Entry 9F0K (electron microscopy, 3.00 A resolution); this record covers chains B and C of the 3 polymer chains in the assembly.

== Chain B ==
Protein: Capsid protein VP0
Organism: Human poliovirus 1 Mahoney
UniProt: P03300 (POLG_POL1M); residue numbers follow UniProt; this construct covers 2-341
Sequence (341 residues; each row starts with the number of its first residue):
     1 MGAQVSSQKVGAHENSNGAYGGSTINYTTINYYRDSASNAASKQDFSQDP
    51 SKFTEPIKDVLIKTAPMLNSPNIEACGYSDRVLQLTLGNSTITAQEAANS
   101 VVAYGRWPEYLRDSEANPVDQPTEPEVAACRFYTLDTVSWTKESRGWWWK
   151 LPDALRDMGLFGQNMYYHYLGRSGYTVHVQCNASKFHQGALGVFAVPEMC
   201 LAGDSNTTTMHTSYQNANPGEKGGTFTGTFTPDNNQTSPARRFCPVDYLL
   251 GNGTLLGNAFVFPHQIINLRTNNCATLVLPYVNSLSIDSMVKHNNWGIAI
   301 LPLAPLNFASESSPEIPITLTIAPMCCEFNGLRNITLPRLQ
Unresolved in the structure: 1-31, 42-50, 70-90, 114-124, 206-211, 230-241, 336-341
Sequence notes: initiating methionine (1); engineered mutation Gly18 (Arg in P03300), Ala94 (Thr in P03300), Glu126 (Asp in P03300)
UniProt features mapped onto this chain:
  - site (Cleavage): Asn69, Ser70, Gln341
  - lipidation: Gly2 (N-myristoyl glycine)
  - mutagenesis: Gly2 (G2A: 100% loss of myristoylation. Impaired viral assembly), Ala3 (A3D: 50% loss of myristoylation. Severe reduction in specific infectivity; A3G/L/V: No effect on myristoylation and virus growth; A3H: No effect on myristoylation ...), His264 (H264G/T: Complete loss of VP0 cleavage)

== Chain C ==
Protein: Capsid protein VP3
Organism: Human poliovirus 1 Mahoney
UniProt: P03300 (POLG_POL1M); residues 1-238 here correspond to UniProt positions 342-579 (UniProt number = residue number + 341)
Sequence (238 residues; each row starts with the number of its first residue):
     1 GLPVMNTPGSNQYLTADNFQSPCALPEFDVTPPIDIPGEVKNMMELAEID
    51 TMIPFDLSATKKNTMEMYRVRLSDKPHTDDPILCLSLSPASDPRLSHTML
   101 GEILNYYTHWAGSLKFTFMFCGSMMATGKLLVSYAPPGADPPKKRKEAML
   151 GTHVIWDIGLQSSCTMVVPWISNTTYRLTIDDSFTEGGYISVFYQTRIVV
   201 PLSTPREMDILGFVSACNDFSVRLLRDTTHIEQKALAQ
Unresolved in the structure: 234-238
Sequence notes: engineered mutation Met119 (Leu460 in P03300); conflict Ser123 (Phe464 in P03300), Leu178 (Gln519 in P03300)
UniProt features mapped onto this chain:
  - site: Gln238 (Cleavage)

== Chain B / chain C interface ==
Contacting residue pairs (64):
  Tyr32(B) - Gln20(C)
  Tyr33(B) - Gln20(C)
  Asp35(B) - Cys23(C)
  Asp35(B) - Pro26(C)
  Ala37(B) - Cys23(C)  hydrophobic
  Ser38(B) - Gln20(C)
  Ser38(B) - Ser21(C)  hydrogen bond (side chain-backbone)
  Asn39(B) - Gln20(C)
  Ala40(B) - Asn18(C)  hydrogen bond (backbone-side chain)
  Ala40(B) - Gln20(C)
  Ala41(B) - Asn18(C)
  Phe53(B) - Glu39(C)
  Phe53(B) - Glu45(C)
  Thr54(B) - Glu48(C)
  Arg106(B) - Asp35(C)  salt bridge
  Arg106(B) - Pro37(C)
  Lys185(B) - Ser123(C)
  Lys185(B) - Met124(C)
  Lys185(B) - Met125(C)
  Phe186(B) - Thr204(C)
  Gln188(B) - Gly122(C)
  Gln188(B) - Ser123(C)
  Gln188(B) - Pro205(C)
  Gln188(B) - Glu207(C)
  Ala190(B) - Cys121(C)  hydrophobic
  Asp247(B) - Met65(C)
  Tyr248(B) - Asn63(C)
  Leu256(B) - Met65(C)  hydrophobic
  Gly257(B) - Thr51(C)
  Gly257(B) - Met52(C)
  Gly257(B) - Tyr68(C)  hydrogen bond (backbone-side chain)
  Asn258(B) - Thr51(C)
  Asn258(B) - His97(C)
  Asn258(B) - Thr98(C)
  Asn258(B) - Met99(C)  hydrogen bond (side chain-backbone)
  Asn258(B) - Glu102(C)
  Phe260(B) - Ile49(C)
  Phe260(B) - Asp50(C)
  Phe260(B) - Met52(C)  hydrophobic
  Phe260(B) - Phe213(C)  hydrophobic
  Val261(B) - Met99(C)  hydrophobic
  Asn268(B) - Phe120(C)  hydrogen bond (side chain-backbone)
  Arg270(B) - Phe120(C)
  Arg270(B) - Gly122(C)
  Arg270(B) - Ser123(C)  hydrogen bond (side chain-backbone)
  Arg270(B) - Met124(C)
  Arg270(B) - Gly159(C)
  Arg270(B) - Ser162(C)  hydrogen bond
  Thr271(B) - Ser162(C)  hydrogen bond
  Tyr281(B) - Pro37(C)
  Val282(B) - Pro37(C)  hydrophobic
  Asn283(B) - Ile34(C)
  Ser284(B) - Ile34(C)
  Leu285(B) - Ile34(C)
  Ser286(B) - Ile34(C)
  Pro302(B) - Met65(C)
  Pro302(B) - Arg69(C)
  Leu303(B) - Arg69(C)  hydrogen bond (backbone-side chain)
  Ala304(B) - Cys121(C)  hydrophobic
  Pro305(B) - Arg69(C)
  Pro305(B) - Asp209(C)
  Asn307(B) - Pro205(C)
  Phe308(B) - Pro205(C)
  Ser310(B) - Ser203(C)
Also at the interface, not in a pair above, chain B (45 interface residues in all): Tyr104, Gly189, Thr229, Leu255, Ile266, Leu269, Ala309
Also at the interface, not in a pair above, chain C (45 interface residues in all): Ile36, Gly38, Val40, Thr64, Met119, Ile158, Met208, Leu211

== In short ==
The chain B/chain C interface involves 45 residues from each chain; the contacts include 9 hydrogen bonds and
1 salt bridge. Polar pairs include Arg106(B)-Asp35(C), Ser38(B)-Ser21(C) and Ala40(B)-Asn18(C). From UniProt:
3 mutagenesis sites on chain B.
Chain B is Capsid protein VP0 and chain C is Capsid protein VP3, both from Human poliovirus 1 Mahoney; the
structure, Poliovirus type 1 (strain Mahoney) expanded conformation stabilised virus-like particle (PV1 SC6b)
from a mammalian expression ..., was determined by electron microscopy, deposited together with 9EYY, 9EZ0,
9F3Q, 9F59 and 9F5P.
